PDB entry 9H2C | electron microscopy, 3.40 A resolution | chains B and D of the 4 polymer chains in the assembly

[Chain B]
Molecule: Occlusion-derived virus envelope protein E27
From: Autographa californica nucleopolyhedrovirus
Reference sequence: P41702 (E27_NPVAC); residues 1-290 here = UniProt positions 1-290
Chain sequence (290 residues; numbered 1 to 290; the number before each row is that of its first residue):
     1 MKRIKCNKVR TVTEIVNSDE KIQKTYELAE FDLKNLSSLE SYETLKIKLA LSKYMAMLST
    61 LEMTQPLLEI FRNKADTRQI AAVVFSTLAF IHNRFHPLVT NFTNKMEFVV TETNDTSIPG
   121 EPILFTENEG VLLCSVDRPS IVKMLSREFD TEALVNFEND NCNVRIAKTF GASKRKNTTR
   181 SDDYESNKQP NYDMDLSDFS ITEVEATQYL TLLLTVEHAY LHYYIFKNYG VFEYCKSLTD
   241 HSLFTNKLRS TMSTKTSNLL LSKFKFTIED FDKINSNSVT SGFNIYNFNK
Disordered / not traced: 1-37, 153-194, 272-290

[Chain D]
Molecule: Protein C42
From: Autographa californica nucleopolyhedrovirus
Reference sequence: P25695 (C42_NPVAC); numbering as in UniProt (aligned over 1-361)
Chain sequence (361 residues; numbered 1 to 361; the number before each row is that of its first residue):
     1 MSAIALYLEI NKLRLKIDEP MQLAIWPQLF PLLCDEHQSV QLNTDVLINF MMHVARKSQN
    61 TILNNNAAIA SQYAAGNADV VAAPASAQPT PRPVINLFAR ANAAAPAQPS EELINMRRYR
   121 NAARKLIHHY SLNSTSSTEY KISDVVMTMI FLLRSEKYHS LFKLLETTFD DYTCRPQMTQ
   181 VQTDTLLDAV RSLLEMPSTT IDLTTVDIMR SSFARCFNSP IMRYAKIVLL QNVALQRDKR
   241 TTLEELLIER GEKIQMLQPQ QYINSGTEIP FCDDAEFLNR LLKHIDPYPL SRMYYNAANT
   301 MFYTTMENYA VSNCKFNIED YNNIFKVMEN IRKHSNKNSN DQDELNIYLG VQSSNAKRKK
   361 Y
Disordered / not traced: 1-111, 136-137, 195-197, 335-361
Curated features (UniProtKB/Swiss-Prot):
  - region: Leu-32 to Glu-36 (LXCXE motif)
  - motif: Lys-357 to Lys-360 (Nuclear localization signal)

[Chain B / chain D interface]
Pairs across the interface - 129 pairs, chain B then chain D:
  Thr-44(B) / Leu-290(D)
  Leu-45(B) / Leu-282(D)  hydrophobic
  Ile-47(B) / Leu-290(D)  hydrophobic
  Ile-47(B) / Tyr-294(D)
  Lys-48(B) / Leu-282(D)
  Lys-48(B) / Ile-285(D)  hydrogen bond (side chain-backbone)
  Lys-48(B) / Asp-286(D)  hydrogen bond (side chain-backbone)
  Lys-48(B) / Tyr-288(D)  hydrogen bond (side chain-backbone)
  Leu-51(B) / Met-293(D)  hydrophobic
  Ser-52(B) / Leu-278(D)
  Ser-52(B) / Leu-281(D)
  Ser-52(B) / Leu-282(D)
  Ser-52(B) / Ile-285(D)
  Lys-53(B) / Leu-278(D)
  Met-55(B) / Leu-281(D)  hydrophobic
  Ala-56(B) / Cys-272(D)  hydrophobic
  Met-57(B) / Pro-270(D)  hydrophobic
  Thr-60(B) / Phe-271(D)
  Thr-77(B) / Gln-260(D)  hydrogen bond
  Arg-78(B) / Tyr-262(D)
  Arg-78(B) / Ile-263(D)
  Ala-82(B) / Tyr-262(D)
  Phe-85(B) / Tyr-262(D)  hydrophobic
  Phe-85(B) / Asn-264(D)
  Ser-86(B) / Pro-270(D)
  Ala-89(B) / Ile-269(D)
  Asn-93(B) / Ile-269(D)
  Thr-100(B) / Glu-268(D)
  Thr-100(B) / Ile-269(D)  hydrogen bond (backbone-backbone)
  Asn-101(B) / Thr-267(D)
  Asn-101(B) / Glu-268(D)
  Asn-101(B) / Ile-269(D)
  Phe-102(B) / Thr-267(D)  hydrogen bond (backbone-backbone)
  Phe-102(B) / Ile-269(D)  hydrophobic
  Asn-104(B) / Tyr-262(D)
  Asn-104(B) / Ile-263(D)
  Asn-104(B) / Asn-264(D)  hydrogen bond (backbone-backbone)
  Lys-105(B) / Tyr-262(D)
  Met-106(B) / Gln-260(D)
  Met-106(B) / Gln-261(D)
  Met-106(B) / Tyr-262(D)  hydrogen bond (backbone-backbone)
  Glu-107(B) / Pro-259(D)
  Glu-107(B) / Gln-260(D)
  Glu-107(B) / Gln-261(D)  hydrogen bond
  Phe-108(B) / Pro-259(D)
  Phe-108(B) / Gln-260(D)  hydrogen bond (backbone-backbone)
  Val-109(B) / Gln-258(D)
  Val-109(B) / Pro-259(D)  hydrophobic
  Asn-114(B) / Ala-234(D)
  Asn-114(B) / Gln-236(D)  hydrogen bond
  Asn-114(B) / Arg-250(D)  hydrogen bond (backbone-side chain)
  Asn-114(B) / Ser-312(D)
  Asp-115(B) / Arg-250(D)
  Asp-115(B) / Lys-253(D)
  Thr-116(B) / Arg-250(D)
  Thr-116(B) / Ile-254(D)
  Ser-117(B) / Arg-250(D)  hydrogen bond (backbone-side chain)
  Ile-118(B) / Leu-247(D)  hydrophobic
  Ile-118(B) / Arg-250(D)
  Pro-119(B) / Leu-246(D)  hydrophobic
  Pro-119(B) / Arg-250(D)
  Pro-119(B) / Asn-308(D)
  Gly-120(B) / Thr-305(D)
  Ser-140(B) / Thr-304(D)
  Ser-140(B) / Asn-308(D)  hydrogen bond
  Lys-143(B) / Glu-307(D)
  Met-144(B) / Thr-300(D)  hydrogen bond (backbone-side chain)
  Met-144(B) / Met-301(D)  hydrophobic
  Met-144(B) / Thr-304(D)
  Arg-147(B) / Thr-300(D)
  Arg-147(B) / Tyr-303(D)
  Phe-149(B) / Asn-296(D)
  Asp-150(B) / Arg-292(D)
  Asp-150(B) / Asn-296(D)  hydrogen bond (backbone-side chain)
  Glu-152(B) / Arg-292(D)
  Asp-195(B) / Lys-283(D)  salt bridge
  Phe-199(B) / Leu-281(D)  hydrophobic
  Phe-199(B) / His-284(D)  hydrogen bond (backbone-side chain)
  Ser-200(B) / His-284(D)
  Ile-201(B) / Leu-281(D)  hydrophobic
  Ile-201(B) / Tyr-288(D)  hydrogen bond (backbone-side chain)
  Thr-202(B) / Tyr-288(D)
  Glu-203(B) / Tyr-288(D)
  Glu-203(B) / Arg-292(D)  salt bridge
  Thr-207(B) / Met-293(D)
  Thr-207(B) / Asn-296(D)
  Leu-210(B) / Met-293(D)
  Thr-211(B) / Ala-297(D)
  Thr-211(B) / Thr-300(D)
  Leu-214(B) / Ala-297(D)  hydrophobic
  Leu-214(B) / Met-301(D)  hydrophobic
  His-218(B) / Ile-324(D)
  Leu-238(B) / Leu-243(D)
  Thr-239(B) / Leu-247(D)
  Thr-239(B) / Asp-320(D)
  Asp-240(B) / Asp-320(D)
  His-241(B) / Asp-320(D)  salt bridge
  His-241(B) / Asn-323(D)
  His-241(B) / Ile-324(D)
  Phe-244(B) / Ile-324(D)
  Thr-245(B) / Lys-326(D)
  Thr-245(B) / Asn-330(D)  hydrogen bond
  Ser-250(B) / His-334(D)
  Ser-253(B) / Ile-331(D)
  Thr-256(B) / Ile-331(D)
  Ser-257(B) / Ile-331(D)
  Leu-260(B) / Tyr-294(D)  hydrogen bond (backbone-side chain)
  Leu-261(B) / Val-327(D)  hydrophobic
  Ser-262(B) / Val-327(D)
  Ser-262(B) / Met-328(D)
  Lys-263(B) / Tyr-294(D)
  Phe-264(B) / Tyr-294(D)  hydrophobic
  Phe-264(B) / Ala-298(D)  hydrophobic
  Phe-264(B) / Phe-325(D)  hydrophobic
  Phe-264(B) / Met-328(D)
  Lys-265(B) / Met-328(D)
  Lys-265(B) / Glu-329(D)  salt bridge
  Phe-266(B) / Ala-298(D)  hydrophobic
  Phe-266(B) / Asn-299(D)
  Phe-266(B) / Phe-302(D)  hydrophobic
  Phe-266(B) / Tyr-321(D)  hydrophobic
  Phe-266(B) / Phe-325(D)  hydrophobic
  Thr-267(B) / Asn-322(D)
  Ile-268(B) / Phe-302(D)  hydrophobic
  Ile-268(B) / Phe-316(D)  hydrophobic
  Ile-268(B) / Ile-318(D)  hydrophobic
  Ile-268(B) / Tyr-321(D)  hydrophobic
  Ile-268(B) / Asn-322(D)  hydrogen bond (backbone-side chain)
  Asp-270(B) / Ile-318(D)
Interface residues without a listed pair, chain B (82 interface residues in all): Leu-49, Ser-59, Leu-61, Ala-81, Phe-90, Ser-135, Asp-137, Thr-151, Thr-215, Ser-242
Interface residues without a listed pair, chain D (69 interface residues in all): Glu-244, Leu-257, Gly-266, Phe-277, Arg-280, Tyr-295, Tyr-309, Val-311
Interface features reported in the paper:
  - interface residues, chain D: Gln-258(D)

[Overview]
Chain B and chain D form an interface of 82 and 69 residues respectively, with 21 hydrogen bonds and 4 salt
bridges. Among the polar pairs are Asp-195(B)/Lys-283(D), Glu-203(B)/Arg-292(D) and His-241(B)/Asp-320(D).
From the paper: the interface residue Gln-258(D).
Here chain B is Occlusion-derived virus envelope protein E27 and chain D is Protein C42, both from Autographa
californica nucleopolyhedrovirus. Entry 9H2C (AcMNPV basal cap - C7 plug only) was determined by electron
microscopy, deposited together with 9H2A, 9H2B, 9H2H, 9H2J and 9H2K.
